3IYI - chains A and G of the 7 polymer chains in the assembly; structure by electron microscopy, 9.10 A resolution (very low resolution: no residue pairs are listed; an interface is given only as per-side residue counts).

[Chain A (and G)]
Protein: P22 coat protein in procapsid shells
Source organism: Enterobacteria phage P22
Notes: chain G of this document is another copy of the same molecule, construct and numbering; everything in this record applies to it too
UniProt: P26747 (VG05_BPP22); residue numbers follow UniProt; this construct covers 1-430
Sequence (430 residues; numbered 1 to 430; the number before each row is that of its first residue):
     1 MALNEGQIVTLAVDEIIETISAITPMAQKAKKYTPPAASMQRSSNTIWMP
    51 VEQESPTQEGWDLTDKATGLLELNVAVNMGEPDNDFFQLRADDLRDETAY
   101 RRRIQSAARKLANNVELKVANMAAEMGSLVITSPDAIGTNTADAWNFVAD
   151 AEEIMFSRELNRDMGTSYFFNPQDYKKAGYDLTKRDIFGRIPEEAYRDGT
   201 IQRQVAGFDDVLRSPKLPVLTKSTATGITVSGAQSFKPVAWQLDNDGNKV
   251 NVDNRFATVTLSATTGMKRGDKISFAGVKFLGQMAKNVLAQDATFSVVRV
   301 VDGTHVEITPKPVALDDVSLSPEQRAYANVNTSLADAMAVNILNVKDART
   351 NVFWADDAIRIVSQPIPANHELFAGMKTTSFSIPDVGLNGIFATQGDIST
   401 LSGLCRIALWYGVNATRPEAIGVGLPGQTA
Unresolved in the structure: 1, 225-228, 314-352, 429-430
UniProt features mapped onto this chain:
  - site: D14 (Essential for binding to the capsid assembly scaffolding protein), W61 (Involved in capsid stabilization and maturation)
  - mutagenesis: E5 (E5A: Impaired phage growth; probable capsid protein misfolding), D14 (D14A: Impaired phage growth; inability of the mutant capsid protein to interact properly with scaffolding protein), E15 (E15A: Decreased phage growth), E18 (E18A: Decreased phage growth), W61 (W61N/V: Drastically decreases capsid stability), W241 (W241A: Cold-sensitive phenotype probably due to an assembly defect), Q242 (Q242A: Cold-sensitive phenotype probably due to an assembly defect), L243 (L243A: No effect on phage production), D244 (D244A: Lethal. Complete loss of procapsids assembly), N245 (N245A: Slight decrease in phage production), D246 (D246A: Lethal. Complete loss of procapsids assembly, assembles as tubes instead), K249 (K249A: No effect on phage production), 3 further mutagenesis entries in UniProt
What the authors report for this chain:
  - conformationally variable residues (loop rearrangement): A2 to R42

[Interface between chain A and chain G]
At this resolution (9 A) residue pairs are not listed: 7 residues of chain A and 7 of chain G lie at the interface.

[Overview]
Chain A and chain G each contribute 7 residues to their interface. From UniProt: 15 mutagenesis sites on chain
A. The paper reports conformational variability at A2(A).
Both chains are P22 coat protein in procapsid shells (Enterobacteria phage P22). Entry 3IYI (P22 expanded head
coat protein structures reveal a novel mechanism for capsid maturation: Stability without auxiliary ...) was
determined by electron microscopy, deposited together with 3IYH.
